6Q8W - chains 4 and 5 of the 16 polymer chains in the assembly; structure by X-ray diffraction, 3.40 A resolution.

[Chain 4]
Protein: NADH-quinone oxidoreductase subunit 4
Organism: Thermus thermophilus (strain HB8 / ATCC 27634 / DSM 579)
Notes: EC 1.6.5.11
Reference sequence: Q56220 (NQO4_THET8); residue numbers follow UniProt; this construct covers 1-409
Sequence (409 residues; numbered 1 to 409; the number before each row is that of its first residue):
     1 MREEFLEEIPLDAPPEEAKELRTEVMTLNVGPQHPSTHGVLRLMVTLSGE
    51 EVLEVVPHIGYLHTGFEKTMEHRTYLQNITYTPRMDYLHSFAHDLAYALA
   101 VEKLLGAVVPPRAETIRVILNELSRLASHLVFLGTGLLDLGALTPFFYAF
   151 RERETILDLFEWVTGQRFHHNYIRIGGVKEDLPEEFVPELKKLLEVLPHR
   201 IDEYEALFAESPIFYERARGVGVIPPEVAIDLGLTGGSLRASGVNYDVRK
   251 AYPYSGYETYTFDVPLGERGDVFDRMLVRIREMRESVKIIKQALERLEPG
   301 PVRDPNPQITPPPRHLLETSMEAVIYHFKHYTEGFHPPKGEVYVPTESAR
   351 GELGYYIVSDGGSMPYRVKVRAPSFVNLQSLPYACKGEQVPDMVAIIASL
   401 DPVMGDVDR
Not modelled in the structure: 1-25
Ligand contacts: Aureothin (HQW): Gln-33, His-38, Gly-39, Tyr-87, Leu-88, Thr-135, Leu-138
Reported in the primary citation:
  - binding site for Aureothin: His-38, Tyr-87
  - catalytic residues: His-38, Tyr-87 (proposed by the authors, not directly observed)

[Chain 5]
Protein: NADH-quinone oxidoreductase subunit 5
Organism: Thermus thermophilus (strain HB8 / ATCC 27634 / DSM 579)
Notes: EC 1.6.5.11
Reference sequence: Q56219 (NQO5_THET8); numbering as in UniProt (aligned over 1-207)
Sequence (207 residues; numbered 1 to 207; the number before each row is that of its first residue):
     1 MRLERVLEEARAKGYPIEDNGLGNLWVVLPRERFKEEMAHYKAMGFNFLA
    51 DIVGLDYLTYPDPRPERFAVVYELVSLPGWKDGDGSRFFVRVYVPEEDPR
   101 LPTVTDLWGSANFLEREVYDLFGIVFEGHPDLRKILTPEDLEGHPLRKDY
   151 PLGETPTLFREGRYIIPAEFRAALTGKDPGLTFYKGGSRKGYRSLWADLK
   201 KAREVKG
Not modelled in the structure: 197-207

[Interface between chain 4 and chain 5]
Contacting residue pairs - 121 pairs, chain 4 then chain 5:
  Ile-59(4) / Ile-135(5)
  Gly-60(4) / Leu-136(5)
  His-63(4) / Leu-136(5)
  Glu-67(4) / Glu-117(5)
  Glu-67(4) / Leu-146(5)
  Lys-68(4) / Pro-145(5)  hydrogen bond (side chain-backbone)
  Lys-68(4) / Leu-146(5)
  Lys-68(4) / Arg-147(5)  hydrogen bond (side chain-backbone)
  Lys-68(4) / Tyr-150(5)  hydrogen bond (side chain-backbone)
  Lys-68(4) / Leu-152(5)
  Glu-71(4) / Lys-148(5)  salt bridge
  His-72(4) / Leu-152(5)
  His-72(4) / Arg-171(5)  hydrogen bond (backbone-side chain)
  Arg-73(4) / Glu-154(5)  salt bridge
  Arg-73(4) / Arg-171(5)
  Thr-74(4) / Ala-173(5)
  Lys-103(4) / Leu-22(5)  hydrogen bond (side chain-backbone)
  Leu-104(4) / Arg-193(5)  hydrogen bond (backbone-side chain)
  Leu-105(4) / Arg-193(5)
  Leu-105(4) / Ser-194(5)
  Gly-106(4) / Ser-194(5)
  Glu-227(4) / Lys-81(5)
  Ile-230(4) / Asn-47(5)
  Ile-230(4) / Phe-48(5)
  Ile-230(4) / Leu-77(5)  hydrophobic
  Ile-230(4) / Trp-80(5)
  Asp-231(4) / Leu-107(5)
  Asp-231(4) / Trp-108(5)
  Asp-231(4) / Gly-109(5)  hydrogen bond (side chain-backbone)
  Asp-231(4) / Ser-110(5)  hydrogen bond (backbone-side chain)
  Leu-232(4) / Gly-109(5)
  Leu-232(4) / Ser-110(5)  hydrogen bond (backbone-side chain)
  Gly-233(4) / Phe-48(5)
  Gly-233(4) / Ser-110(5)  hydrogen bond (backbone-side chain)
  Thr-235(4) / Phe-48(5)
  Leu-239(4) / Leu-77(5)  hydrophobic
  Gly-243(4) / Trp-80(5)
  Val-244(4) / Trp-80(5)  hydrophobic
  Asn-245(4) / Gly-79(5)
  Tyr-246(4) / Leu-77(5)
  Tyr-246(4) / Pro-78(5)
  Tyr-246(4) / Arg-87(5)  hydrogen bond
  Ala-251(4) / Pro-78(5)  hydrophobic
  Tyr-252(4) / Gly-85(5)  hydrogen bond (side chain-backbone)
  Tyr-252(4) / Arg-87(5)
  Asn-306(4) / Tyr-192(5)  hydrogen bond
  Asn-306(4) / Ser-194(5)
  Gln-308(4) / Ser-188(5)  hydrogen bond
  Gln-308(4) / Tyr-192(5)
  Ile-309(4) / Tyr-192(5)  hydrophobic
  Thr-332(4) / Ala-172(5)
  Glu-333(4) / Ala-172(5)
  Glu-333(4) / Ala-173(5)
  Glu-333(4) / Leu-174(5)
  Glu-333(4) / Arg-189(5)  salt bridge
  His-336(4) / Leu-174(5)
  His-336(4) / Lys-185(5)
  His-336(4) / Ser-188(5)
  His-336(4) / Arg-189(5)  hydrogen bond (side chain-backbone)
  His-336(4) / Gly-191(5)
  His-336(4) / Tyr-192(5)  hydrogen bond (backbone-backbone)
  Pro-337(4) / Gly-191(5)
  Pro-338(4) / Tyr-192(5)
  Pro-338(4) / Arg-193(5)
  Lys-339(4) / Tyr-60(5)
  Lys-339(4) / Asp-62(5)  salt bridge
  Glu-341(4) / Asn-20(5)
  Glu-341(4) / Trp-26(5)
  Glu-341(4) / Tyr-57(5)  hydrogen bond
  Glu-341(4) / Arg-64(5)  salt bridge
  Glu-341(4) / Arg-91(5)  salt bridge
  Val-342(4) / Leu-22(5)  hydrophobic
  Val-342(4) / Asn-24(5)
  Tyr-343(4) / Asn-24(5)
  Tyr-343(4) / Arg-87(5)
  Pro-345(4) / Arg-87(5)
  Glu-352(4) / Phe-48(5)
  Glu-352(4) / Arg-87(5)  salt bridge
  Tyr-356(4) / Trp-26(5)  hydrogen bond
  Tyr-356(4) / Val-53(5)  hydrophobic
  Tyr-356(4) / Arg-91(5)  hydrogen bond
  Ser-359(4) / Tyr-60(5)  hydrogen bond (backbone-side chain)
  Asp-360(4) / Tyr-60(5)
  Asp-360(4) / Pro-61(5)
  Asp-360(4) / Thr-175(5)
  Asp-360(4) / Gly-176(5)  hydrogen bond (side chain-backbone)
  Gly-361(4) / Arg-189(5)
  Gly-362(4) / Leu-174(5)
  Gly-362(4) / Thr-175(5)
  Ser-363(4) / Ala-173(5)
  Ser-363(4) / Leu-174(5)  hydrogen bond (backbone-backbone)
  Met-364(4) / Ala-173(5)  hydrophobic
  Met-364(4) / Leu-174(5)  hydrogen bond (backbone-backbone)
  Met-364(4) / Thr-175(5)
  Tyr-366(4) / Asp-56(5)
  Tyr-366(4) / Tyr-57(5)
  Tyr-366(4) / Leu-58(5)
  Tyr-366(4) / Thr-59(5)  hydrogen bond (side chain-backbone)
  Tyr-366(4) / Tyr-60(5)  hydrogen bond (side chain-backbone)
  Tyr-366(4) / Lys-148(5)  hydrogen bond (backbone-side chain)
  Arg-367(4) / Val-53(5)
  Arg-367(4) / Gly-54(5)  hydrogen bond (side chain-backbone)
  Arg-367(4) / Leu-55(5)
  Arg-367(4) / Phe-122(5)
  Arg-367(4) / Leu-146(5)
  Lys-369(4) / Asp-51(5)
  Lys-369(4) / Ile-52(5)
  Lys-369(4) / Val-53(5)
  Lys-369(4) / Glu-117(5)  salt bridge
  Arg-371(4) / Phe-48(5)
  Arg-371(4) / Ala-50(5)  hydrogen bond (side chain-backbone)
  Arg-371(4) / Asp-51(5)
  Phe-375(4) / Phe-113(5)
  Val-376(4) / Leu-114(5)  hydrophobic
  Gln-379(4) / Gly-109(5)
  Gln-379(4) / Ser-110(5)  hydrogen bond (side chain-backbone)
  Gln-379(4) / Asn-112(5)
  Gln-379(4) / Phe-113(5)
  Asp-408(4) / Leu-136(5)
  Arg-409(4) / Glu-117(5)  salt bridge
  Arg-409(4) / Leu-136(5)
Interface residues without a listed pair, chain 4 (65 interface residues in all): Pro-57, His-58, Thr-69, Pro-226, Gly-340, Val-344, Val-358, Leu-378, Val-407
Interface residues without a listed pair, chain 5 (68 interface residues in all): Lys-42, Glu-73, Val-75, Phe-89, Leu-121, Arg-133, Thr-137, Pro-151, Lys-190

[Summary]
The interface between chain 4 and chain 5 involves 65 residues on one side and 68 on the other; the contacts
include 29 hydrogen bonds and 9 salt bridges. Among the polar pairs are Glu-71(4)/Lys-148(5),
Arg-73(4)/Glu-154(5) and Glu-333(4)/Arg-189(5). The paper reports catalytic residues His-38(4) and Tyr-87(4);
a binding site for Aureothin at His-38(4) and Tyr-87(4).
Here chain 4 is NADH-quinone oxidoreductase subunit 4 and chain 5 is NADH-quinone oxidoreductase subunit 5,
both from Thermus thermophilus (strain HB8 / ATCC 27634 / DSM 579). Entry 6Q8W (Respiratory complex I from
Thermus thermophilus with bound Aureothin) was determined by X-ray diffraction (same publication as 6I0D,
6I1P, 6Q8O, 6Q8X, 6Y11, 6ZIY and 3 further entries).
